Entry 8WMU (X-ray diffraction, 2.70 A resolution); this record covers chains B and E of the 6 polymer chains in the assembly.

Chain B:
Name: Tubulin beta chain
Source organism: Sus scrofa
UniProtKB: A0A8D0VN39 (A0A8D0VN39_PIG); residues 1-431 here = UniProt positions 1-431
Sequence (431 residues; row label = number of the first residue in the row):
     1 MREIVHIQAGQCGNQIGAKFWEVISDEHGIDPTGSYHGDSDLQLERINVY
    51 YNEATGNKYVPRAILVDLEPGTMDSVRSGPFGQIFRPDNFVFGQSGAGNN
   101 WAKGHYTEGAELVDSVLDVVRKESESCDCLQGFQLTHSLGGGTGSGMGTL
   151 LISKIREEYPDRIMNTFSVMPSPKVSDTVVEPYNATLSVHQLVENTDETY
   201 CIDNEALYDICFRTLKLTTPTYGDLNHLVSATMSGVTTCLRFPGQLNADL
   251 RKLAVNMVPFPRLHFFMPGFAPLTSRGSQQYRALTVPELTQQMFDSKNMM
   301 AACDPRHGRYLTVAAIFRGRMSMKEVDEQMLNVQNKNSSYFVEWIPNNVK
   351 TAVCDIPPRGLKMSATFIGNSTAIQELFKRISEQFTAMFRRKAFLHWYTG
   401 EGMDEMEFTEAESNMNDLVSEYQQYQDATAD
Disordered / not traced: 54-56, 277-278, 429-431
Metal / ion sites: Mg2+: Gln11 (together with GDP)
Small-molecule neighbours:
  - A1D55 ((5S,5AS,8AR,9R)-5-(quinolin-6-ylamino)-9-(3,4,5-trimethoxyphenyl)-5A,6,8A,9-tetrahydro-5H-[2]benzofuro[6,5-f][1,3]benzodioxol-8-one): Val236, Cys239, Leu240, Leu246, Ala248, Asp249, Lys252, Leu253, Asn256, Met257, Thr312, Val313, Ala314, Ala315, Ile316, Asn348, Lys350, Thr351, Ala352, Ile368
  - GDP (guanosine-5'-diphosphate): Ala9, Gly10, Gln11, Cys12, Gln15, Ile16, Asp67, Asn99, Ser138, Gly140, Gly141, Gly142, Thr143, Gly144, Ser145, Val169, Pro171, Val175, Asp177, Glu181, Asn204, Leu207, Tyr222, Leu225, Asn226

Chain E:
Name: Stathmin-4
Source organism: Rattus norvegicus
UniProtKB: P63043 (STMN4_RAT); residues 6-143 here correspond to UniProt positions 50-187 (UniProt number = residue number + 44)
Sequence (138 residues; numbered 6 to 143; the number before each row is that of its first residue):
     6 MEVIELNKCTSGQSFEVILKPPSFDGVPEFNASLPRRRDPSLEEIQKKLE
    56 AAEERRKYQEAELLKHLAEKREHEREVIQKAIEENNNFIKMAKEKLAQKM
   106 ESNKENREAHLAAMLERLQEKDKHAEEVRKNKELKEEA
Disordered / not traced: 28-44, 141-143
UniProt features mapped onto this chain:
  - modified residue: Ser46 (Phosphoserine)

How chain B and chain E interact:
Pairs across the interface - 24 pairs, chain B then chain E:
  Tyr106(B) with His78(E), hydrogen bond; Glu79(E); Val82(E), hydrophobic; Ile83(E)
  Leu150(B) with Glu79(E)
  Ser153(B) with Leu72(E); Arg76(E), hydrogen bond
  Lys154(B) with Arg76(E); Glu79(E)
  Arg156(B) with Leu68(E)
  Glu157(B) with Leu69(E); Leu72(E); Arg76(E), salt bridge
  Pro160(B) with Glu65(E)
  Glu194(B) with His71(E); Lys75(E), salt bridge
  Thr399(B) with Glu89(E)
  Glu401(B) with Val82(E); Ala86(E)
  Gly402(B) with Val82(E); Lys85(E); Ala86(E)
  Asp404(B) with Lys85(E), salt bridge
  Glu407(B) with His78(E), salt bridge
Also at the interface, not in a pair above, chain B (18 interface residues in all): His105, Thr107, Asn195, Gly400, Met403
Also at the interface, not in a pair above, chain E (15 interface residues in all): Ala73

In short:
18 residues of chain B and 15 residues of chain E are in contact, with 2 hydrogen bonds and 4 salt bridges.
Among the polar pairs are Glu157(B)-Arg76(E), Glu194(B)-Lys75(E) and Asp404(B)-Lys85(E). Bound to chain B: GDP
and compound A1D55.
Here chain B is Tubulin beta chain (Sus scrofa) and chain E is Stathmin-4 (Rattus norvegicus). Entry 8WMU
(Structural basis of tubulin and heterocyclic podophyllotoxins complex for anticancer agents with dual-binding
sites) was determined by X-ray diffraction.
